Entry 7RJE (electron microscopy, 3.30 A resolution); this record covers chains N and Q of the 18 polymer chains in the assembly.

[Chain N]
Protein: Ubiquinol--cytochrome-c reductase catalytic subunit
Source organism: Candida albicans (strain SC5314 / ATCC MYA-2876)
Reference sequence: A0A1D8PHA3 (A0A1D8PHA3_CANAL); residue numbers follow UniProt; this construct covers 1-288
Chain sequence (288 residues; each row starts with the number of its first residue):
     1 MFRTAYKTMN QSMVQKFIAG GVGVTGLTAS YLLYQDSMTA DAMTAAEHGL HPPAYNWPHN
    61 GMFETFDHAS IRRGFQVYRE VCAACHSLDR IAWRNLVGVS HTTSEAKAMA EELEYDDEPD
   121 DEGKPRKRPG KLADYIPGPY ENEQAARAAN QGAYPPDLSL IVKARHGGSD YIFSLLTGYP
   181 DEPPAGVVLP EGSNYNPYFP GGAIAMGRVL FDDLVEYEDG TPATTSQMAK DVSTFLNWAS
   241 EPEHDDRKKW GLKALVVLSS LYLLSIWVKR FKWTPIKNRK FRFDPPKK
Not modelled in the structure: 1-43, 287-288
Covalently attached groups: heme c (HEC) linked to C82, C85
Ion coordination: heme c Fe near H86 (its only coordinating residue here)
Ligand contacts: heme c (HEC): V81, H86, N150, A153, Y154, P155, P156, L158, I161, R165, Y171, I172, L175, L176, F199, P200, I204, A205, M206, V209, L210, V232, L236
Swiss-Prot annotation at these positions:
  - binding site (heme c): C82, C85, H86

[Chain Q]
Protein: Ubiquinol--cytochrome-c reductase subunit 6
Source organism: Candida albicans (strain SC5314 / ATCC MYA-2876)
Reference sequence: A0A1D8PJT8 (A0A1D8PJT8_CANAL); residues 1-135 here = UniProt positions 1-135
Chain sequence (135 residues; numbered 1 to 135; the number before each row is that of its first residue):
     1 MSFFRDLLES VVPTAYAEEP VEDVEVEQPE DAPEEEVSEE TVEEEEEDDE DDDEDDEEEE
    61 ETADPLDTLR EECTKTAACK PFDHHFHECI ERVTKEQEEP DYEHKHYKED CIEEFFHLQH
   121 CVNDCVAPRL FNRLK
Not modelled in the structure: 1-62, 135
Sequence notes: conflict E47 (Asp in A0A1D8PJT8)

[Chain N / chain Q interface]
Residue-residue contacts - 38 pairs, chain N then chain Q:
  A45(N) with E113(Q); F116(Q)
  L50(N) with F116(Q); Q119(Q)
  P53(N) with N123(Q); A127(Q), hydrophobic
  A54(N) with A127(Q)
  Y55(N) with N123(Q); A127(Q), hydrophobic; F131(Q), hydrophobic
  N56(N) with P128(Q); F131(Q)
  W57(N) with F131(Q), hydrophobic
  P58(N) with F131(Q)
  F173(N) with L130(Q), hydrophobic
  T177(N) with L66(Q); R70(Q), hydrogen bond (backbone-side chain)
  P184(N) with I112(Q), hydrophobic
  A185(N) with I90(Q), hydrophobic; V93(Q), hydrophobic; C111(Q), hydrogen bond (backbone-side chain)
  G186(N) with V93(Q); E109(Q); D110(Q)
  V187(N) with D110(Q)
  Y195(N) with I112(Q); F115(Q); F116(Q)
  P197(N) with F115(Q), hydrophobic; F116(Q), hydrophobic
  Y198(N) with N123(Q), hydrogen bond
  T224(N) with D64(Q)
  T225(N) with D64(Q)
  S226(N) with L66(Q); L130(Q); L134(Q)
  Q227(N) with L134(Q)
  K230(N) with F131(Q)
Interface residues without a listed pair, chain N (25 interface residues in all): A46, G49, D212
Interface residues without a listed pair, chain Q (22 interface residues in all): P65, F86, N132

[Summary]
25 residues of chain N face 22 of chain Q across their interface; the contacts include 3 hydrogen bonds. Polar
contacts include T177(N)-R70(Q), A185(N)-C111(Q) and Y198(N)-N123(Q). Covalently linked heme c: at C82(N).
From UniProt: 3 heme c-binding residues on chain N.
Chain N is Ubiquinol--cytochrome-c reductase catalytic subunit and chain Q is Ubiquinol--cytochrome-c
reductase subunit 6, both from Candida albicans (strain SC5314 / ATCC MYA-2876); the structure, Complex III2
from Candida albicans, Inz-5 bound, was determined by electron microscopy together with 7RJA, 7RJB, 7RJC and
7RJD from the same study.
